6HVT - chains V and W of the 28 polymer chains in the assembly; structure by X-ray diffraction, 2.90 A resolution.

# Chain V
Name: Proteasome subunit beta type-10, Proteasome subunit beta type-2
From: Homo sapiens
Notes: EC 3.4.25.1; engineered mutation(s): Chimera: 1-53 Homo sapiens,Chimera: 1-53 Homo sapiens
UniProt: chimeric construct of P40306, P25043: residues 1-53 from P40306 (PSB10_HUMAN) positions 40-92 (UniProt number = residue number + 39); residues 54-226 from P25043 positions 83-255 (UniProt number = residue number + 29)
Chain sequence (226 residues; row label = number of the first residue in the row):
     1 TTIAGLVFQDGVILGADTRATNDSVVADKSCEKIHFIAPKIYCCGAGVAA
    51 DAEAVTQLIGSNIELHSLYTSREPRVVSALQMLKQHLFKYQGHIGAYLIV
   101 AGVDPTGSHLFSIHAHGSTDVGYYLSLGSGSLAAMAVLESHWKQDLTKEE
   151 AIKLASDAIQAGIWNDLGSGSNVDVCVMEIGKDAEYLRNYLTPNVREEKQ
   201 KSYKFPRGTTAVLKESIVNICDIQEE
Unresolved in the structure: 224-226
Glycans and other covalent adducts: compound GT5 linked to Thr1
Metal / ion sites: Mg2+: Ile163, Asp166, Ser169 (shared with 1 residue of chain L)
Ligand contacts: GT5 (N-[(2S)-1-[[(2S)-1-[[(2S)-1-[4-(aminomethyl)phenyl]-4-methylsulfonyl-butan-2-yl]amino]-3-methoxy-1-oxidanylidene-propan-2-yl]amino]-4-methyl-1-oxidanylidene-pentan-2-yl]-2-methyl-1,3-thiazole-5-carboxamide): Arg19, Ala20, Thr21, Asn22, Ala27, Cys31, Glu32, Lys33, His35, Gly45, Ala46, Gly47, Val48, Ala49, Glu53, Gly128, Ser129
Swiss-Prot annotation at these positions:
  - active site: Thr1 (Nucleophile)
What the authors report for this chain:
  - specificity-determining residues: Val48 (proposed by the authors, not directly observed)

# Chain W
Name: Proteasome subunit beta type-3
From: Saccharomyces cerevisiae (strain ATCC 204508 / S288c)
Notes: EC 3.4.25.1
UniProt: P25451 (PSB3_YEAST); residues 0-204 here correspond to UniProt positions 1-205 (UniProt number = residue number + 1)
Chain sequence (205 residues; row label = number of the first residue in the row; numbering starts at 0):
     0 MSDPSSINGGIVVAMTGKDCVAIACDLRLGSQSLGVSNKFEKIFHYGHVF
    50 LGITGLATDVTTLNEMFRYKTNLYKLKEERAIEPETFTQLVSSSLYERRF
   100 GPYFVGPVVAGINSKSGKPFIAGFDLIGCIDEAKDFIVSGTASDQLFGMC
   150 ESLYEPNLEPEDLFETISQALLNAADRDALSGWGAVVYIIKKDEVVKRYL
   200 KMRQD
Unresolved in the structure: 0
Metal / ion sites: Mg2+ site 1: Ala174, Asp177, Ser180; Mg2+ site 2: Asp204 (shared with 3 residues of chain K)
Ligand contacts: GT5 (N-[(2S)-1-[[(2S)-1-[[(2S)-1-[4-(aminomethyl)phenyl]-4-methylsulfonyl-butan-2-yl]amino]-3-methoxy-1-oxidanylidene-propan-2-yl]amino]-4-methyl-1-oxidanylidene-pentan-2-yl]-2-methyl-1,3-thiazole-5-carboxamide): Asp124, Leu125, Ile126, Cys128
Swiss-Prot annotation at these positions:
  - modified residue: Ser30 (Phosphoserine)
  - cross-link: Lys69 (Glycyl lysine isopeptide (Lys-Gly) (interchain with G-Cter in ubiquitin))

# How chain V and chain W interact
Residue-residue contacts - 59 pairs, chain V then chain W:
  Val25(V) with Asp143(W)
  Val26(V) with Phe146(W)
  Ala27(V) with Asp130(W)
  Asp28(V) with Asp130(W)
  Lys29(V) with Glu150(W), salt bridge
  Val48(V) with Ile126(W), hydrophobic
  Ala49(V) with Cys128(W), hydrophobic
  Ala50(V) with Tyr95(W); Ile126(W), hydrophobic; Cys128(W), hydrophobic
  Asp51(V) with Tyr95(W), hydrogen bond; Arg98(W), salt bridge
  Ala54(V) with Tyr95(W)
  Tyr90(V) with Phe99(W), hydrophobic
  His93(V) with Arg98(W), hydrogen bond (backbone-side chain); Phe99(W)
  Ile94(V) with Phe99(W), hydrophobic
  Arg196(V) with Glu150(W), salt bridge
  Lys199(V) with Glu150(W); Ser151(W); Tyr153(W), hydrogen bond (side chain-backbone)
  Ser202(V) with Glu154(W), hydrogen bond
  Tyr203(V) with Ser151(W); Leu152(W), hydrophobic
  Lys204(V) with Glu154(W); Asp161(W)
  Phe205(V) with Leu152(W), hydrophobic; Gln168(W)
  Arg207(V) with Glu160(W), salt bridge; Asp161(W), salt bridge; Glu164(W)
  Gly208(V) with Glu164(W), hydrogen bond (backbone-side chain)
  Thr209(V) with Glu164(W)
  Thr210(V) with Glu164(W), hydrogen bond; Ser167(W); Gln168(W), hydrogen bond; Leu199(W)
  Ala211(V) with Leu199(W); Lys200(W), hydrogen bond (backbone-backbone)
  Val212(V) with Phe163(W), hydrophobic; Tyr198(W)
  Leu213(V) with Tyr198(W), hydrogen bond (backbone-backbone); Leu199(W); Lys200(W)
  Lys214(V) with Arg197(W); Tyr198(W), hydrogen bond (backbone-backbone)
  Glu215(V) with Lys196(W); Arg197(W), salt bridge
  Ser216(V) with Val195(W); Lys196(W), hydrogen bond (backbone-backbone)
  Ile217(V) with Val194(W)
  Val218(V) with His44(W); Val194(W), hydrogen bond (backbone-backbone); Lys196(W)
  Asn219(V) with His44(W)
  Ile220(V) with Gly46(W); Phe49(W), hydrophobic; Val194(W), hydrophobic
  Asp222(V) with Lys74(W), salt bridge
Also at the interface, not in a pair above, chain V (35 interface residues in all): Pro206
Also at the interface, not in a pair above, chain W (38 interface residues in all): His47, Asp124, Glu131, Leu157, Glu158, Thr165, Leu171, Tyr187

# In short
35 residues of chain V and 38 residues of chain W are in contact; the contacts include 12 hydrogen bonds and 7
salt bridges. Polar pairs include Lys29(V)-Glu150(W), Asp51(V)-Arg98(W) and Arg196(V)-Glu150(W). Ligands of
chain W: compound GT5. Compound GT5 is covalently linked to Thr1(V). The paper reports the specificity
determinant Val48(V).
Here chain V is Proteasome subunit beta type-10, Proteasome subunit beta type-2 (Homo sapiens) and chain W is
Proteasome subunit beta type-3 (Saccharomyces cerevisiae (strain ATCC 204508 / S288c)). Entry 6HVT (Yeast 20S
proteasome with human beta2i (1-53) in complex with 20) was determined by X-ray diffraction, deposited
together with 6HTB, 6HTC, 6HTD, 6HTP, 6HTR, 6HUB and 30 further entries.
